1DUL - chains B and A; structure by X-ray diffraction, 1.80 A resolution.

# Chain B
Molecule: 4.5 S RNA domain IV
Notes: fragment: 4.5s rna fragment (residues 32-74); engineered mutation(s): G54A
Sequence (49 nucleotides; numbered 130 to 178; the number before each row is that of its first residue):
   130 GGCUCUGUUU ACCAGGUCAG GUCCGAAAGG AAGCAGCCAA GGCAGAGCC
Modified residues: CCC (cytidine-5'-phosphate-2',3'-cyclic phosphate) at position 178
Ion coordination: K+ site 1: U135, G136, U137; Mg2+ site 1 near C141 (its only coordinating residue here); K+ site 2: U146, C147, A164, G165; K+ site 3: G149, G150, G162 (shared with Gly57(A) of chain A); Mg2+ site 2 near G149 (its only coordinating residue here)

# Chain A
Protein: Signal recognition particle protein
Organism: Escherichia coli
Notes: fragment: c-terminal domain (residues 328-432)
Reference sequence: P0AGD7 (SRP54_ECOLI); the construct has insertions or renumbered stretches relative to UniProt, so the offset changes along the chain: 0-9 = UniProt 328-337; 23-84 = UniProt 371-432
Sequence (105 residues; numbered 0 to 84 plus 33 insertion-coded residues; 13 numbers in that range are skipped by the numbering (no residue carries them; nothing is unmodelled there); the number before each row is that of its first residue; a row labelled like 9A-9Z holds insertion residues (9A, then the next letters in order); numbering starts at 0):
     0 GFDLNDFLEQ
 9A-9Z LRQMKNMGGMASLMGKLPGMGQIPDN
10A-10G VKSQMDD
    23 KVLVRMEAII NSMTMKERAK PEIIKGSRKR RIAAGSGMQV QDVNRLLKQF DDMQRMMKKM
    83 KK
Disordered / not traced: 0, 9A-9Z, 10A-10G, 83-84
Construct notes: engineered mutation Ser58 (Cys406 in P0AGD7)
Modified residues: Mse9D, Mse9G, Mse9J, Mse9N, Mse9T, Mse10E (selenomethionine); Mse28, Mse35, Mse37, Mse60, Mse75, Mse78, Mse79, Mse82 (selenomethionine; parent Met)
Ion coordination: K+: Gly57 (shared with G149(B), G150(B), G162(B) of chain B)

# Interface between chain B and chain A
Pairs across the interface - 33 pairs, chain B then chain A:
  U139(B) - Lys38(A)  salt bridge to the phosphate
  A140(B) - Thr36(A)  sugar contact
  A140(B) - Lys38(A)  salt bridge to the phosphate
  A140(B) - Ser49(A)  hydrogen bond to the base
  A140(B) - Arg50(A)  hydrogen bond to the base
  A140(B) - Arg53(A)  hydrogen bond to the base
  C141(B) - Ser49(A)  hydrogen bond to the base
  C141(B) - Arg53(A)  sugar contact
  A148(B) - Asn33(A)  hydrogen bond to the base
  G149(B) - Ala30(A)  hydrogen bond to the base
  G149(B) - Asn33(A)  hydrogen bond to the sugar
  G149(B) - Ser34(A)  hydrogen bond to the base
  G149(B) - Gly57(A)  hydrogen bond to the base
  G149(B) - Ser58(A)  base contact
  G150(B) - Ala30(A)  sugar contact
  G150(B) - Ala56(A)  base contact
  G150(B) - Gly57(A)  hydrogen bond to the base
  G150(B) - Ser58(A)  hydrogen bond to the sugar
  G150(B) - Gly59(A)  base contact
  G150(B) - Mse60(A)  sugar contact
  U151(B) - Ser58(A)  sugar contact
  U151(B) - Gly59(A)  sugar contact
  U151(B) - Mse60(A)  sugar contact
  C163(B) - Asn33(A)  base contact
  C163(B) - Ser34(A)  hydrogen bond to the sugar
  C163(B) - Arg53(A)  hydrogen bond to the sugar
  C163(B) - Gly57(A)  sugar contact
  A164(B) - Asn33(A)  sugar contact
  A164(B) - Ser34(A)  sugar contact
  A164(B) - Mse35(A)  hydrogen bond to the sugar
  A164(B) - Thr36(A)  phosphate contact
  A164(B) - Arg40(A)  sugar contact
  A164(B) - Arg53(A)  sugar contact
Other interface residues (no listed pair), chain B (11 interface residues in all): G162, G165
Other interface residues (no listed pair), chain A (17 interface residues in all): Val26, Glu39

# Summary
The interface between chain B and chain A involves 11 residues on one side and 17 on the other, with 14
hydrogen bonds and 2 salt bridges. Among the polar pairs are A140(B)-Ser49(A), A140(B)-Arg50(A) and
A140(B)-Arg53(A). U135(B), G136(B) and U137(B) coordinate K+ site 1.
Chain B is 4.5 S RNA domain IV and chain A is Signal recognition particle protein (Escherichia coli); the
structure, Structure of the ribonucleoprotein core of the E. coli signal recognition particle, was determined
by X-ray diffraction.
